PDB entry 9EXQ | electron microscopy, 2.71 A resolution | chains B and C of the 8 polymer chains in the assembly

Chain B (and C):
Protein: Putative transmembrane protein Wzc
Source organism: Escherichia coli
Notes: chain C of this document is another copy of the same molecule, construct and numbering; everything in this record applies to it too
Reference sequence: Q9X4B9 (Q9X4B9_ECOLX); residue numbers follow UniProt; this construct covers 1-714
Chain sequence (727 residues; row label = number of the first residue in the row):
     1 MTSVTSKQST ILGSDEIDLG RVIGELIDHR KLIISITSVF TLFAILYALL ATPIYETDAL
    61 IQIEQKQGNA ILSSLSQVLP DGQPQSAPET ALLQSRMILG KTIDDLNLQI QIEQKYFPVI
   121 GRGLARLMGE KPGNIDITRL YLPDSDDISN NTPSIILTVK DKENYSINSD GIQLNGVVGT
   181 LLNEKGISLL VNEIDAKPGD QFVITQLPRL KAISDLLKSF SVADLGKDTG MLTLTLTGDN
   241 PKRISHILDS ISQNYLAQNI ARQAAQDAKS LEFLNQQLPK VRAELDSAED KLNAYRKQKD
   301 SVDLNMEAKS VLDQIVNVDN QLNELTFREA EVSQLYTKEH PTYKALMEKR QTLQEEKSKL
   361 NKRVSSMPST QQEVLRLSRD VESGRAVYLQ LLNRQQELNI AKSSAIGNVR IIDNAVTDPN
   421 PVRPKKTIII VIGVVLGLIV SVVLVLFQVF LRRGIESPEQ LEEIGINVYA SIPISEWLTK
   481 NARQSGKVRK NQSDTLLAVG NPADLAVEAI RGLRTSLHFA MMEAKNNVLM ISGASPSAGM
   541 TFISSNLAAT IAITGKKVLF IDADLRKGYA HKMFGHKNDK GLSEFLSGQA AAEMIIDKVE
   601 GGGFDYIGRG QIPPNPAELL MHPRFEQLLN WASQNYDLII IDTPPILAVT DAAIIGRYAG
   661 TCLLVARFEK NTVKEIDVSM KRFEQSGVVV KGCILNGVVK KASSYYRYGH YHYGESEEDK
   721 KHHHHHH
Disordered / not traced: 1-16, 65-84, 280-384, 478-493, 715-727 (chain C: 1-16, 65-84, 280-383, 478-493, 715-727)
Differences from the reference sequence: variant Gly121 (Ala in Q9X4B9), Arg126 (Gly in Q9X4B9); engineered mutation Met540 (Lys in Q9X4B9), Tyr711 (Asn in Q9X4B9); expression tag (715-727)
Ion coordination: Mg2+: Thr541 (together with ADP)
Residues lining bound ligands: ADP (adenosine-5'-diphosphate): Ile472, Pro473, Ile474, Ser475, Pro536, Ser537, Ala538, Gly539, Met540, Thr541, Phe542, Tyr569, Asn696, Gly697
What the authors report for this chain:
  - specificity-determining residues: Glu675 (proposed by the authors, not directly observed)

How chain B and chain C interact:
Residue-residue contacts (66; chain B residue first):
  Leu19(B) - Leu451(C)  hydrophobic
  Asp58(B) - Arg96(C)  salt bridge
  Glu64(B) - Arg262(C)  salt bridge
  Gly129(B) - Ile148(C)
  Asp228(B) - Ala87(C)
  Thr229(B) - Ala87(C)
  Thr229(B) - Pro88(C)
  Met231(B) - Ala91(C)  hydrophobic
  Met231(B) - Leu92(C)  hydrophobic
  Ile400(B) - Phe273(C)  hydrophobic
  Ser403(B) - Phe273(C)
  Ser404(B) - Gln266(C)
  Ser404(B) - Lys269(C)
  Ser404(B) - Ser270(C)
  Ile406(B) - Ala265(C)
  Ile406(B) - Gln266(C)
  Ile406(B) - Lys269(C)
  Arg410(B) - Arg262(C)
  Ile412(B) - Leu92(C)  hydrophobic
  Ile412(B) - Ser95(C)
  Ile412(B) - Met97(C)  hydrophobic
  Asp413(B) - Ser95(C)
  Asp413(B) - Arg96(C)  hydrogen bond (side chain-backbone)
  Asp413(B) - Met97(C)  hydrogen bond (side chain-backbone)
  Asn414(B) - Arg96(C)  hydrogen bond (backbone-side chain)
  Val416(B) - Arg96(C)
  Val416(B) - Leu210(C)  hydrophobic
  Thr417(B) - Leu210(C)
  Pro419(B) - Leu210(C)
  Glu459(B) - Lys674(C)  salt bridge
  Val468(B) - Gln685(C)  hydrogen bond (backbone-side chain)
  Glu508(B) - Arg566(C)  salt bridge
  Arg511(B) - Glu618(C)  salt bridge
  Gly512(B) - Thr650(C)
  Arg514(B) - Glu618(C)  salt bridge
  Arg514(B) - Met621(C)
  Thr515(B) - Thr650(C)  hydrogen bond
  Thr515(B) - Ile654(C)
  Thr515(B) - Arg657(C)
  Thr515(B) - Ser686(C)
  Ser516(B) - Ser686(C)
  Phe519(B) - Gln685(C)
  Phe519(B) - Gly687(C)
  Ile553(B) - Glu618(C)
  Thr554(B) - Met621(C)
  Tyr706(B) - Lys674(C)
  Tyr706(B) - Val678(C)
  Arg707(B) - Leu647(C)
  Arg707(B) - Lys670(C)
  Arg707(B) - Thr672(C)  hydrogen bond
  Arg707(B) - Glu675(C)  salt bridge
  Gly709(B) - Leu647(C)
  Gly709(B) - Ala648(C)
  Tyr711(B) - Ala534(C)
  Tyr711(B) - Ser535(C)
  Tyr711(B) - Pro536(C)
  Tyr711(B) - Leu647(C)
  Tyr711(B) - Ala648(C)  hydrophobic
  Tyr713(B) - Pro536(C)  hydrophobic
  Tyr713(B) - Asp564(C)  hydrogen bond
  Tyr713(B) - Arg566(C)
  Tyr713(B) - Lys567(C)
  Tyr713(B) - Pro644(C)  hydrophobic
  Tyr713(B) - Pro645(C)
  Tyr713(B) - Ala648(C)  hydrophobic
  Gly714(B) - Lys567(C)
Interface residues without a listed pair, chain B (43 interface residues in all): Asp18, Ala59, Leu60, Gln396, Ala415, Tyr469, His518, Tyr705
Interface residues without a listed pair, chain C (46 interface residues in all): Leu274, Val387, Phe447, Arg453, Ala617, Val649, Asn671

Overview:
43 residues of chain B face 46 of chain C across their interface, with 7 hydrogen bonds and 7 salt bridges.
Polar pairs include Asp58(B)-Arg96(C), Glu64(B)-Arg262(C) and Glu459(B)-Lys674(C). Ligands of chain B: ADP.
The paper reports the specificity determinant Glu675(B).
Chain B and chain C are both Putative transmembrane protein Wzc (Escherichia coli); the structure,
Wzc-K540M-3YE-N711Y MgADP C1, was determined by electron microscopy together with 9I2Q, 9I2R, 9EXO, 9EXP and
9EXR from the same study.
